1M1A - chains I and A of the 10 polymer chains in the assembly; structure by X-ray diffraction, 2.65 A resolution.

Chain I:
Molecule: Palindromic 146 Base Pair DNA Fragment
Sequence (146 nucleotides; each row starts with the number of its first residue):
     1 ATCAATATCCACCTGCAGATTCTACCAAAAGTGTATTTGGAAACTGCTCC
    51 ATCAAAAGGCATGTTCAGCGGAATTCCGCTGAACATGCCTTTTGATGGAG
   101 CAGTTTCCAAATACACTTTTGGTAGAATCTGCAGGTGGATATTGAT
Ion coordination: Mn2+ near DG40 (its only coordinating residue here)
Small-molecule neighbours: gamma-amino-butanoic acid / beta-alanine / 3-amino-(dimethylpropylamine) / IMT / 4-amino-(1-methylpyrrole)-2-carboxylic acid: DT6, DA7, DT8, DC9, DC10, DA11, DC12

Chain A:
Name: Histone H3.3C
Organism: Xenopus laevis
UniProtKB: P02302 (H3C_XENLA); residues 401-535 here correspond to UniProt positions 2-136 (UniProt number = residue number - 399)
Sequence (135 residues; each row starts with the number of its first residue):
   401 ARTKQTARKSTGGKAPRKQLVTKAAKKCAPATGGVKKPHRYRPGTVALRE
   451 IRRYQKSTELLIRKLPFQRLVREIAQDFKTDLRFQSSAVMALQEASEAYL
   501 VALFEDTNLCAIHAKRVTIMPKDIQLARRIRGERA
Not modelled in the structure: 401-436
Construct notes: conflict Ser-486 (Arg87 in P02302)
UniProt features mapped onto this chain:
  - modified residue: Arg-402 (Asymmetric dimethylarginine), Thr-403 (Phosphothreonine), Lys-404 (Allysine), Gln-405 (5-glutamyl dopamine), Thr-406 (Phosphothreonine), Lys-409 (N6-(2-hydroxyisobutyryl)lysine), Ser-410 (ADP-ribosylserine), Thr-411 (Phosphothreonine), Lys-414 (N6-(2-hydroxyisobutyryl)lysine), Arg-417 (Asymmetric dimethylarginine), Lys-418 (N6-(2-hydroxyisobutyryl)lysine), Lys-423 (N6-(2-hydroxyisobutyryl)lysine), Lys-427 (N6-(2-hydroxyisobutyryl)lysine), Lys-436 (N6-(2-hydroxyisobutyryl)lysine), Tyr-441 (Phosphotyrosine), Lys-456 (N6-(2-hydroxyisobutyryl)lysine), Ser-457 (Phosphoserine), Lys-464 (N6-(2-hydroxyisobutyryl)lysine), Lys-479 (N6-(2-hydroxyisobutyryl)lysine), Thr-480 (Phosphothreonine) and 2 more in UniProt

Interface between chain I and chain A:
Pairs across the interface (24):
  DC50(I) / Arg-483(A)  base contact
  DC50(I) / Phe-484(A)  sugar contact
  DC50(I) / Gln-485(A)  phosphate contact
  DC50(I) / Ser-486(A)  hydrogen bond to the phosphate
  DA51(I) / Arg-472(A)  salt bridge to the phosphate
  DA51(I) / Arg-483(A)  phosphate contact
  DA51(I) / Phe-484(A)  hydrogen bond to the phosphate
  DA61(I) / Arg-463(A)  phosphate contact
  DG68(I) / Pro-443(A)  phosphate contact
  DC69(I) / Arg-442(A)  salt bridge to the phosphate
  DC69(I) / Pro-443(A)  phosphate contact
  DG70(I) / Thr-518(A)  phosphate contact
  DG71(I) / Arg-516(A)  phosphate contact
  DG71(I) / Val-517(A)  hydrogen bond to the phosphate
  DG71(I) / Thr-518(A)  hydrogen bond to the phosphate
  DA72(I) / Arg-516(A)  phosphate contact
  DA72(I) / Met-520(A)  phosphate contact
  DT143(I) / Tyr-441(A)  phosphate contact
  DT143(I) / Thr-445(A)  phosphate contact
  DG144(I) / His-439(A)  sugar contact
  DG144(I) / Arg-440(A)  sugar contact
  DG144(I) / Tyr-441(A)  phosphate contact
  DG144(I) / Arg-442(A)  hydrogen bond to the phosphate
  DG144(I) / Thr-445(A)  hydrogen bond to the phosphate
Interface residues without a listed pair, chain A (17 interface residues in all): Lys-515

Overview:
10 residues of chain I and 17 residues of chain A are in contact, with 6 hydrogen bonds and 2 salt bridges.
Polar contacts include DC50(I)/Ser-486(A), DA51(I)/Phe-484(A) and DG71(I)/Val-517(A). Ligands of chain I:
gamma-amino-butanoic acid / beta-alanine / 3-amino-(dimethylpropylamine) / IMT /
4-amino-(1-methylpyrrole)-2-carboxylic acid.
Chain I is Palindromic 146 Base Pair DNA Fragment and chain A is Histone H3.3C (Xenopus laevis); the
structure, Ligand binding alters the structure and dynamics of nucleosomal DNA, was determined by X-ray
diffraction, deposited together with 1M18 and 1M19.
